PDB entry 3FON | X-ray diffraction, 2.03 A resolution | chains A and P of the 3 polymer chains in the assembly

# Chain A
Protein: MHC
Source organism: Mus musculus
Notes: fragment: mhc
Sequence (274 residues; each row starts with the number of its first residue):
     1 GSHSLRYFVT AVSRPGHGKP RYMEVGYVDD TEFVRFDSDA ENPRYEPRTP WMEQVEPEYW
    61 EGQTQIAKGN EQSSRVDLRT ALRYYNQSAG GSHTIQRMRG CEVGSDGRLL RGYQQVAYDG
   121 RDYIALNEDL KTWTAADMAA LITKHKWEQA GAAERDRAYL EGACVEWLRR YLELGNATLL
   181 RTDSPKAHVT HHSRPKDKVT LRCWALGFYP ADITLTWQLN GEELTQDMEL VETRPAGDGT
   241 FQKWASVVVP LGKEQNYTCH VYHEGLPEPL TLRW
Cystine bridges: Cys101-Cys164, Cys203-Cys259

# Chain P
Protein: Peptide
Notes: fragment: Peptide
Sequence (8 residues; each row starts with the number of its first residue):
     1 VNDIFEAI

# Chain A / chain P interface
Contacting residue pairs - 38 pairs, chain A then chain P:
  Leu5(A) with Val1(P)
  Tyr7(A) with Val1(P), hydrogen bond (side chain-backbone); Asn2(P), hydrogen bond (side chain-backbone)
  Val9(A) with Phe5(P), hydrophobic
  Glu24(A) with Asn2(P), hydrogen bond
  Tyr59(A) with Val1(P), hydrophobic
  Gln63(A) with Val1(P); Asn2(P), hydrogen bond (side chain-backbone)
  Ile66(A) with Asn2(P); Asp3(P); Ile4(P), hydrophobic
  Asn70(A) with Asn2(P); Asp3(P), hydrogen bond (side chain-backbone); Ile4(P); Phe5(P), hydrogen bond (side chain-backbone)
  Ser73(A) with Ala7(P)
  Asp77(A) with Ala7(P); Ile8(P), hydrogen bond (side chain-backbone)
  Thr80(A) with Ile8(P)
  Tyr84(A) with Ile8(P), hydrogen bond (side chain-backbone)
  Arg97(A) with Phe5(P); Glu6(P), hydrogen bond (side chain-backbone); Ile8(P)
  Arg99(A) with Asn2(P), hydrogen bond; Asp3(P), hydrogen bond (side chain-backbone); Ile4(P), hydrogen bond (side chain-backbone); Phe5(P)
  Gln114(A) with Phe5(P)
  Thr143(A) with Ile8(P), hydrogen bond (side chain-backbone)
  Lys146(A) with Ile8(P), hydrogen bond (side chain-backbone)
  Trp147(A) with Glu6(P); Ala7(P), hydrogen bond (side chain-backbone)
  Ala152(A) with Glu6(P)
  Arg155(A) with Glu6(P), salt bridge
  Tyr159(A) with Val1(P), hydrogen bond (side chain-backbone); Asp3(P)
  Trp167(A) with Val1(P)
  Tyr171(A) with Val1(P), hydrogen bond (side chain-backbone)
Other interface residues (no listed pair), chain A (29 interface residues in all): Tyr22, Tyr45, Ala81, Ile95, Tyr123, Ala150

# Overview
29 residues of chain A face 8 of chain P across their interface; the contacts include 17 hydrogen bonds and 1
salt bridge. Polar pairs include Arg155(A)-Glu6(P), Tyr7(A)-Val1(P) and Tyr7(A)-Asn2(P).
Chain A is MHC (Mus musculus) and chain P is Peptide; the structure, Crystal structure of the Class I MHC
Molecule H-2Kwm7 with a Single Self Peptide VNDIFEAI, was determined by X-ray diffraction, deposited together
with 3FOL and 3FOM.
